PDB entry 6SFW | electron microscopy, 6.00 A resolution (low resolution: residue-level contacts below are approximate; hydrogen-bond / salt-bridge calls are withheld) | chains O and P of the 6 polymer chains in the assembly

Chain O (and P):
Molecule: ATP-dependent Clp protease ATP-binding subunit ClpX
Source organism: Listeria monocytogenes
Notes: chain P of this document is another copy of the same molecule, construct and numbering; everything in this record applies to it too
UniProt: L8DZH5 (L8DZH5_LISMN); residues 1-419 here = UniProt positions 1-419
Amino-acid sequence (419 residues; row label = number of the first residue in the row):
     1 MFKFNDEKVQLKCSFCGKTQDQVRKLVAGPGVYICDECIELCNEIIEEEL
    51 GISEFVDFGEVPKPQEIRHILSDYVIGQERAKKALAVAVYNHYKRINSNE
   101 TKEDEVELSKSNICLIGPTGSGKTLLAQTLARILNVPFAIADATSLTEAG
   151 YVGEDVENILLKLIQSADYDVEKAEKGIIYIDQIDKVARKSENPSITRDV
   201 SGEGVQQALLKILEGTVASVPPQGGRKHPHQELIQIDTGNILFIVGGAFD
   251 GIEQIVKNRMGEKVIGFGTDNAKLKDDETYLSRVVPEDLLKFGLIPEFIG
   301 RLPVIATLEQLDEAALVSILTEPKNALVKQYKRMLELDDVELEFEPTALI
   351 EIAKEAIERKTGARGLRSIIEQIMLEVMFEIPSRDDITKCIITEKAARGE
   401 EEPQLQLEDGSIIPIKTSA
Unresolved in the structure: 1-59, 191-201, 219-235, 408-419 (chain P: 1-59, 194-201, 222-234, 408-419)
Differences from the reference sequence: conflict Val9 (Gly in L8DZH5); engineered mutation Gln183 (Glu in L8DZH5)
What the authors report for this chain:
  - mutagenesis - E183Q: decreased catalytic activity on ATP (citing earlier work)
  - mutagenesis - E183Q: increased binding to ClpP (citing earlier work)

Interface between chain O and chain P:
Residue-residue contacts (39):
  Lys63(O) - Pro382(P)
  Pro64(O) - Met378(P)
  Pro64(O) - Phe379(P)
  Pro64(O) - Pro382(P)
  Gln65(O) - Phe379(P)
  Gln65(O) - Glu380(P)
  Gln65(O) - Pro382(P)
  Arg68(O) - Phe379(P)
  Lys83(O) - Leu375(P)
  Lys83(O) - Glu376(P)
  Lys83(O) - Phe379(P)
  Val87(O) - Leu375(P)
  Val87(O) - Met378(P)
  Val87(O) - Phe379(P)
  Tyr90(O) - Asp338(P)
  Tyr90(O) - Met378(P)
  Tyr90(O) - Ile381(P)
  Tyr90(O) - Pro382(P)
  Asn91(O) - Met378(P)
  Arg95(O) - Leu337(P)
  Lys102(O) - Glu336(P)
  Lys102(O) - Leu337(P)
  Glu105(O) - Asn325(P)
  Glu105(O) - Gln330(P)
  Glu105(O) - Arg333(P)
  Val106(O) - Gln330(P)
  Val106(O) - Arg333(P)
  Val106(O) - Met334(P)
  Glu107(O) - Asn325(P)
  Glu107(O) - Gln330(P)
  Glu107(O) - Met334(P)
  Ser109(O) - Met334(P)
  Gly202(O) - Thr147(P)
  Gln207(O) - Ile159(P)
  Gln207(O) - Lys162(P)
  Val285(O) - Arg359(P)
  Glu287(O) - Thr119(P)
  Glu287(O) - Thr361(P)
  Ile295(O) - Asp142(P)
Other interface residues (no listed pair), chain O (24 interface residues in all): Glu60, Ala84, Asp104, Lys211, Arg283
Other interface residues (no listed pair), chain P (26 interface residues in all): Thr144, Ser145, Asn158, Lys360, Ser383

In short:
24 residues of chain O and 26 residues of chain P are in contact. From the paper: E183Q of chain O reduces
catalytic activity on ATP; E183Q of chain O increases binding to ClpP.
Both chains are ATP-dependent Clp protease ATP-binding subunit ClpX (Listeria monocytogenes). Entry 6SFW
(Cryo-EM Structure of the ClpX component of the ClpXP1/2 degradation machinery) was determined by electron
microscopy (same publication as 6SFX).
